PDB entry 5IYV | X-ray diffraction, 2.56 A resolution | chains A and B

== Chain A ==
Protein: Receptor-like protein kinase 5
Organism: Arabidopsis thaliana
Notes: EC 2.7.10.1, 2.7.11.1; fragment: ectodomain, residues 20-620
Reference sequence: P47735 (RLK5_ARATH); residue numbers follow UniProt; this construct covers 20-620
Chain sequence (616 residues; numbered 15 to 630; the number before each row is that of its first residue):
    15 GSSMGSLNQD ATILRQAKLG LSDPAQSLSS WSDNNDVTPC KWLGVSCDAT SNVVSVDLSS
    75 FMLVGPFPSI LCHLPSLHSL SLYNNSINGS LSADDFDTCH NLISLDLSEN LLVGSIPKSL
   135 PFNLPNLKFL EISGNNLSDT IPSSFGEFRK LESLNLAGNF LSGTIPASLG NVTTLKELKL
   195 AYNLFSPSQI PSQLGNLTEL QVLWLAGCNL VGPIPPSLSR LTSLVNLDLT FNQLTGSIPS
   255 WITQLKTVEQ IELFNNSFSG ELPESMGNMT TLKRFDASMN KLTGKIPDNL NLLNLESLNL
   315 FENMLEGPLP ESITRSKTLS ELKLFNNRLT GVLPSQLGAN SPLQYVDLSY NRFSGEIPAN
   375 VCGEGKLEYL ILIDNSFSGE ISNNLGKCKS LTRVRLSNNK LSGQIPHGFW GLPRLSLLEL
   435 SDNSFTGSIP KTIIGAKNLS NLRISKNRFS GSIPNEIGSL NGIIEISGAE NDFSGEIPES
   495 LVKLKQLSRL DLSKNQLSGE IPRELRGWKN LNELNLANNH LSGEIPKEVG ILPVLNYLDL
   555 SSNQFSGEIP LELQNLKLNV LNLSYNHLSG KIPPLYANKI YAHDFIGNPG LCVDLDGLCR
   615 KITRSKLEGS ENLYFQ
Not modelled in the structure: 15-17, 47-49, 609-630
Differences from the reference sequence: expression tag (15-19, 621-630)
Cystine bridges: Cys-54/Cys-61, Cys-86/Cys-113, Cys-376/Cys-402
Covalent attachments: N-acetylglucosamine (NAG) linked to Asn-98, Asn-102, Asn-150, Asn-185, Asn-269, Asn-282, Asn-576
Curated features (UniProtKB/Swiss-Prot):
  - glycosylation (N-linked (GlcNAc...) asparagine): Asn-98, Asn-102, Asn-150, Asn-185, Asn-210, Asn-269, Asn-282, Asn-452, Asn-576

== Chain B ==
Protein: Protein IDA-LIKE 1
Reference sequence: Q29PV4 (IDL1_ARATH); residue numbers follow UniProt; this construct covers 67-78
Chain sequence (12 residues; row label = number of the first residue in the row):
    67 LVPPSGPSMR HN
Modified / non-standard residues: Pro-73 (4-hydroxyproline; HYP)

== Chain A / chain B interface ==
Contacting residue pairs (37):
  Ser-147(A) / Val-68(B)
  Gly-148(A) / Val-68(B)
  Ala-171(A) / Val-68(B)
  Tyr-196(A) / Pro-69(B)
  Trp-218(A) / Val-68(B)  hydrophobic
  Trp-218(A) / Pro-69(B)
  Asn-240(A) / Ser-71(B)  hydrogen bond
  Asp-242(A) / Ser-71(B)  hydrogen bond
  Asp-242(A) / Gly-72(B)
  Gln-264(A) / Ser-71(B)  hydrogen bond (side chain-backbone)
  Gln-264(A) / Gly-72(B)
  Glu-266(A) / Gly-72(B)
  Glu-266(A) / Pro-73(B)  hydrogen bond (side chain-backbone)
  Phe-268(A) / Ser-74(B)
  Arg-288(A) / Pro-73(B)
  Asp-290(A) / Pro-73(B)
  Asp-290(A) / Ser-74(B)  hydrogen bond (side chain-backbone)
  Ser-311(A) / Pro-73(B)
  Asn-313(A) / Pro-73(B)
  Asn-313(A) / Ser-74(B)
  Phe-315(A) / Ser-74(B)
  Phe-315(A) / Arg-76(B)
  Glu-335(A) / Met-75(B)
  Lys-337(A) / Ser-74(B)  hydrogen bond (side chain-backbone)
  Lys-337(A) / Met-75(B)
  Lys-337(A) / Arg-76(B)  hydrogen bond (side chain-backbone)
  Phe-339(A) / Arg-76(B)
  Phe-339(A) / Asn-78(B)
  Tyr-359(A) / Met-75(B)  hydrophobic
  Asp-361(A) / His-77(B)
  Asp-361(A) / Asn-78(B)  hydrogen bond (side chain-backbone)
  Ser-363(A) / Asn-78(B)
  Tyr-364(A) / Asn-78(B)
  Tyr-383(A) / His-77(B)
  Ile-385(A) / Asn-78(B)
  Arg-407(A) / Asn-78(B)  hydrogen bond (side chain-backbone)
  Arg-409(A) / Asn-78(B)  hydrogen bond (side chain-backbone)
Interface residues without a listed pair, chain A (30 interface residues in all): Glu-123, Gly-172, Phe-289, Glu-316
Interface residues without a listed pair, chain B (12 interface residues in all): Leu-67, Pro-70

== Overview ==
30 residues of chain A and 12 residues of chain B are in contact, with 10 hydrogen bonds. Polar contacts
include Asn-240(A)/Ser-71(B), Asp-242(A)/Ser-71(B) and Gln-264(A)/Ser-71(B). N-acetylglucosamine is covalently
linked to Asn-98(A), Asn-102(A), Asn-150(A), Asn-185(A), Asn-269(A) and Asn-282(A) and 1 more.
Chain A is Receptor-like protein kinase 5 (Arabidopsis thaliana) and chain B is Protein IDA-LIKE 1; the
structure, Crystal structure of the Arabidopsis receptor kinase HAESA LRR ectdomain in complex with the
peptide hormone ..., was determined by X-ray diffraction together with 5IXO, 5IXQ, 5IXT and 5IYX from the same
study.
